PDB entry 7BOE | electron microscopy, 2.90 A resolution | chains A and H of the 21 polymer chains in the assembly

[Chain A]
Molecule: 16S rRNA
Organism: Escherichia coli (strain K12)
Sequence (1542 nucleotides; row label = number of the first residue in the row):
     1 AAAUUGAAGA GUUUGAUCAU GGCUCAGAUU GAACGCUGGC GGCAGGCCUA ACACAUGCAA
    61 GUCGAACGGU AACAGGAAGA AGCUUGCUUC UUUGCUGACG AGUGGCGGAC GGGUGAGUAA
   121 UGUCUGGGAA ACUGCCUGAU GGAGGGGGAU AACUACUGGA AACGGUAGCU AAUACCGCAU
   181 AACGUCGCAA GACCAAAGAG GGGGACCUUC GGGCCUCUUG CCAUCGGAUG UGCCCAGAUG
   241 GGAUUAGCUA GUAGGUGGGG UAACGGCUCA CCUAGGCGAC GAUCCCUAGC UGGUCUGAGA
   301 GGAUGACCAG CCACACUGGA ACUGAGACAC GGUCCAGACU CCUACGGGAG GCAGCAGUGG
   361 GGAAUAUUGC ACAAUGGGCG CAAGCCUGAU GCAGCCAUGC CGCGUGUAUG AAGAAGGCCU
   421 UCGGGUUGUA AAGUACUUUC AGCGGGGAGG AAGGGAGUAA AGUUAAUACC UUUGCUCAUU
   481 GACGUUACCC GCAGAAGAAG CACCGGCUAA CUCCGUGCCA GCAGCCXCGG UAAUACGGAG
   541 GGUGCAAGCG UUAAUCGGAA UUACUGGGCG UAAAGCGCAC GCAGGCGGUU UGUUAAGUCA
   601 GAUGUGAAAU CCCCGGGCUC AACCUGGGAA CUGCAUCUGA UACUGGCAAG CUUGAGUCUC
   661 GUAGAGGGGG GUAGAAUUCC AGGUGUAGCG GUGAAAUGCG UAGAGAUCUG GAGGAAUACC
   721 GGUGGCGAAG GCGGCCCCCU GGACGAAGAC UGACGCUCAG GUGCGAAAGC GUGGGGAGCA
   781 AACAGGAUUA GAUACCCUGG UAGUCCACGC CGUAAACGAU GUCGACUUGG AGGUUGUGCC
   841 CUUGAGGCGU GGCUUCCGGA GCUAACGCGU UAAGUCGACC GCCUGGGGAG UACGGCCGCA
   901 AGGUUAAAAC UCAAAUGAAU UGACGGGGGC CCGCACAAGC GGUGGAGCAU GUGGUUUAAU
   961 UCGAUGXAAC GCGAAGAACC UUACCUGGUC UUGACAUCCA CGGAAGUUUU CAGAGAUGAG
  1021 AAUGUGCCUU CGGGAACCGU GAGACAGGUG CUGCAUGGCU GUCGUCAGCU CGUGUUGUGA
  1081 AAUGUUGGGU UAAGUCCCGC AACGAGCGCA ACCCUUAUCC UUUGUUGCCA GCGGUCCGGC
  1141 CGGGAACUCA AAGGAGACUG CCAGUGAUAA ACUGGAGGAA GGUGGGGAUG ACGUCAAGUC
  1201 AUCAUGGCCC UUACGACCAG GGCUACACAC GUGCUACAAU GGCGCAUACA AAGAGAAGCG
  1261 ACCUCGCGAG AGCAAGCGGA CCUCAUAAAG UGCGUCGUAG UCCGGAUUGG AGUCUGCAAC
  1321 UCGACUCCAU GAAGUCGGAA UCGCUAGUAA UCGUGGAUCA GAAUGCCACG GUGAAUACGU
  1381 UCCCGGGCCU UGUACACACC GCCCGUXACA CCAUGGGAGU GGGUUGCAAA AGAAGUAGGU
  1441 AGCUUAACCU UCGGGAGGGC GCUUACCACU UUGUGAUUCA UGACUGGGGU GAAGUCGUAA
  1501 CAAGGUAACC GUAGGGGAAC CUGCGGUUGG AUCACCUCCU UA
Unresolved in the structure: 1535-1542
Modified residues: PSU (pseudouridine-5'-monophosphate) at position 516, G7M (N7-methyl-guanosine-5'-monophosphate) at position 527, 2MG (2N-methylguanosine-5'-monophosphate) at position 966, 5MC (5-methylcytidine-5'-monophosphate) at position 967, 2MG (2N-methylguanosine-5'-monophosphate) at position 1207, 4OC (4n,o2'-methylcytidine-5'-monophosphate) at position 1402, 5MC (5-methylcytidine-5'-monophosphate) at position 1407, UR3 (3-methyluridine-5'-monophoshate) at position 1498, 2MG (2N-methylguanosine-5'-monophosphate) at position 1516, MA6 (6N-dimethyladenosine-5'-monophoshate) at position 1518, MA6 (6N-dimethyladenosine-5'-monophoshate) at position 1519
Covalently attached groups: covalent link G791-UR3_1498

[Chain H]
Protein: 30S ribosomal protein S8
Organism: Escherichia coli (strain K12)
UniProtKB: P0A7W7 (RS8_ECOLI); residue numbers follow UniProt; this construct covers 1-130
Amino-acid sequence (130 residues; each row starts with the number of its first residue):
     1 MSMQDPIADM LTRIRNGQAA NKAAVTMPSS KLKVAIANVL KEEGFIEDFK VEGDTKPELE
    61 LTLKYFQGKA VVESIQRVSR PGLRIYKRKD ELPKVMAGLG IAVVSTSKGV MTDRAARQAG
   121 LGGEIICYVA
Unresolved in the structure: 1

[How chain A and chain H interact]
Contacting residue pairs (68; chain A residue first):
  C586(A) with Gln4(H), hydrogen bond to the sugar; Pro81(H), phosphate contact
  G587(A) with Met3(H), sugar contact; Gln4(H), sugar contact; Pro81(H), phosphate contact; Arg84(H), salt bridge to the phosphate
  G588(A) with Met3(H), sugar contact
  U589(A) with Pro6(H), phosphate contact; Ser30(H), hydrogen bond to the phosphate
  U590(A) with Ser30(H), phosphate contact; Lys31(H), hydrogen bond to the phosphate
  U591(A) with Lys31(H), phosphate contact
  G597(A) with Tyr86(H), base contact
  U598(A) with Tyr86(H), phosphate contact
  C599(A) with Lys87(H), sugar contact; Arg88(H), phosphate contact; Leu121(H), sugar contact; Gly122(H), hydrogen bond to the phosphate
  A600(A) with Arg88(H), salt bridge to the phosphate; Lys89(H), hydrogen bond to the phosphate; Gly120(H), sugar contact; Leu121(H), sugar contact
  G601(A) with Arg88(H), salt bridge to the phosphate; Lys89(H), salt bridge to the phosphate
  A640(A) with Ser107(H), hydrogen bond to the sugar; Lys108(H), sugar contact
  U641(A) with Ser107(H), sugar contact
  A642(A) with Lys31(H), phosphate contact; Ser105(H), base contact; Thr106(H), base contact; Ser107(H), base contact; Gly109(H), sugar contact; Val110(H), sugar contact
  C643(A) with Lys31(H), salt bridge to the phosphate; Leu32(H), sugar contact; Glu124(H), hydrogen bond to the sugar
  U644(A) with Arg84(H), sugar contact
  U653(A) with Lys56(H), salt bridge to the phosphate
  G755(A) with Gln4(H), base contact
  C756(A) with Ser2(H), sugar contact; Gln4(H), hydrogen bond to the base
  C823(A) with Ser2(H), hydrogen bond to the sugar
  G824(A) with Ser2(H), hydrogen bond to the sugar; Met3(H), sugar contact
  A825(A) with Met3(H), sugar contact; Asp9(H), hydrogen bond to the sugar; Arg13(H), hydrogen bond to the sugar
  C826(A) with Arg13(H), sugar contact; Asn16(H), hydrogen bond to the base
  U827(A) with Asn16(H), sugar contact; Ala20(H), phosphate contact
  U828(A) with Lys22(H), salt bridge to the phosphate
  G874(A) with Asn16(H), base contact
  U875(A) with Arg15(H), hydrogen bond to the sugar; Asn16(H), hydrogen bond to the sugar
  C876(A) with Ala8(H), sugar contact; Thr12(H), sugar contact; Arg15(H), salt bridge to the phosphate
  G877(A) with Ser2(H), hydrogen bond to the base; Asp5(H), sugar contact; Ala8(H), sugar contact; Arg80(H), phosphate contact; Pro81(H), phosphate contact
  A878(A) with Gln4(H), hydrogen bond to the sugar; Arg80(H), salt bridge to the phosphate; Pro81(H), phosphate contact; Gly82(H), hydrogen bond to the phosphate
  C879(A) with Gly82(H), phosphate contact
Also at the interface, not in a pair above, chain A (32 interface residues in all): U652
Also at the interface, not in a pair above, chain H (41 interface residues in all): Ser29, Lys33, Thr55, Pro57, Leu83, Gly123

[Summary]
32 residues of chain A face 41 of chain H across their interface, with 18 hydrogen bonds and 9 salt bridges.
Among the polar pairs are C756(A)-Gln4(H), C826(A)-Asn16(H) and G877(A)-Ser2(H).
Here chain A is 16S rRNA and chain H is 30S ribosomal protein S8, both from Escherichia coli (strain K12).
Entry 7BOE (Bacterial 30S ribosomal subunit assembly complex state M (Consensus refinement)) was determined by
electron microscopy, deposited together with 7AF3, 7AF5, 7AF8, 7AFA, 7AFD, 7AFH and 17 further entries.
